PDB entry 7TOW | X-ray diffraction, 2.15 A resolution | chains H and E of the 3 polymer chains in the assembly

[Chain H]
Molecule: DH1058 Fab heavy chain
Organism: Homo sapiens
Notes: antibody fragment or engineered binder
Sequence (237 residues; numbered 1 to 237; the number before each row is that of its first residue):
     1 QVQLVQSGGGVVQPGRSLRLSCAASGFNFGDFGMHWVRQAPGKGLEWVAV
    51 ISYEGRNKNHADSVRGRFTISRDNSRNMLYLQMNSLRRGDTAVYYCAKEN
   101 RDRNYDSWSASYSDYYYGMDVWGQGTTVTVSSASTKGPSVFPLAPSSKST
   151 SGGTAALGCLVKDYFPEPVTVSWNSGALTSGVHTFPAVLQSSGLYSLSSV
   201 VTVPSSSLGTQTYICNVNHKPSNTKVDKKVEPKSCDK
Not modelled in the structure: 237
Disulfides: C22-C96, C159-C215
Metal / ion sites: Ca2+ near S52 (its only coordinating residue here)

[Chain E]
Molecule: Spike protein S2
UniProt: P0DTC2 (SPIKE_SARS2); residue numbers follow UniProt; this construct covers 808-833
Sequence (26 residues; each row starts with the number of its first residue):
   808 DPSKPSKRSFIEDLLFNKVTLADAGF
Not modelled in the structure: 808-811, 827-833
Curated features (UniProtKB/Swiss-Prot):
  - site: R815, S816 (Cleavage)

[Interface between chain H and chain E]
Contacting residue pairs (18; chain H residue first):
  D31(H) - R815(E)  salt bridge
  V50(H) - F823(E)  hydrophobic
  S52(H) - E819(E)
  Y53(H) - K814(E)
  Y53(H) - R815(E)
  Y53(H) - S816(E)
  Y53(H) - E819(E)
  N57(H) - D820(E)
  N57(H) - F823(E)
  N57(H) - N824(E)  hydrogen bond
  K58(H) - F823(E)
  R101(H) - R815(E)
  W108(H) - S813(E)
  W108(H) - R815(E)
  Y115(H) - R815(E)
  Y115(H) - E819(E)  hydrogen bond
  Y115(H) - L822(E)  hydrophobic
  Y116(H) - L822(E)
Interface residues without a listed pair, chain H (14 interface residues in all): R56, N59, A110, D114
Interface residues without a listed pair, chain E (10 interface residues in all): I818
The authors on this interface:
  - pairs named by the authors: D31(H)-R815(E) (backbone contact), Y115(H)-E819(E) (hydrogen bond)
  - epitope / paratope residues, chain H: D31(H), Y115(H)
  - epitope / paratope residues, chain E: R815(E), E819(E)

[Summary]
Chain H and chain E form an interface of 14 and 10 residues respectively; the contacts include 2 hydrogen
bonds and 1 salt bridge. Polar pairs include D31(H)-R815(E), N57(H)-N824(E) and Y115(H)-E819(E). The authors
report a backbone contact between D31(H) and R815(E); a hydrogen bond between Y115(H) and E819(E). From the
paper: epitope/paratope residues D31(H), Y115(H) and R815(E) among others.
Chain H is DH1058 Fab heavy chain (Homo sapiens) and chain E is Spike protein S2; the structure, Antibody
DH1058 Fab fragment bound to SARS-CoV-2 fusion peptide, was determined by X-ray diffraction, deposited
together with 7THE and 7THT.
